Entry 8CR6 (X-ray diffraction, 2.85 A resolution); this record covers chains A and B.

[Chain A]
Molecule: Interleukin-12 subunit beta
Organism: Mus musculus
UniProt: P43432 (IL12B_MOUSE); numbering as in UniProt (aligned over 1-335)
Sequence (335 residues; row label = number of the first residue in the row):
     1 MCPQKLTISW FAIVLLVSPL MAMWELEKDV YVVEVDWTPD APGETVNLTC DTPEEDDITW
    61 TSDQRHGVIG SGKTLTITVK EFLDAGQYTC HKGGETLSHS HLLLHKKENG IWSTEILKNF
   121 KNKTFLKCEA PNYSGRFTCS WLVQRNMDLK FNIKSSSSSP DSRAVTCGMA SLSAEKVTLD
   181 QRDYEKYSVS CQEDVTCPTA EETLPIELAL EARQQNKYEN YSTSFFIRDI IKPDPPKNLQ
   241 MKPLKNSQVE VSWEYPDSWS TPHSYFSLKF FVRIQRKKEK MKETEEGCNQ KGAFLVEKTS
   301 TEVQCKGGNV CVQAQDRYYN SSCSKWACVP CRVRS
Not modelled in the structure: 1-22, 92-95, 246-247, 276-286, 333-335
Disulfides: Cys50-Cys90, Cys128-Cys139, Cys167-Cys191, Cys288-Cys323, Cys305-Cys331, Cys311-Cys328
Glycans and other covalent adducts: glycan linked to Asn220
Ligand contacts: N-acetylglucosamine (NAG; 2-acetamido-2-deoxy-beta-D-glucopyranose): Val195, Thr196, Cys197, Pro198
UniProt features mapped onto this chain:
  - glycosylation (N-linked (GlcNAc...) asparagine): Asn47, Asn122, Asn132, Asn220
  - natural variant: Met169 (M169T: In strain: B10.S/J and SJL/J), Phe294 (F294L: In strain: B10.S/J and SJL/J)

[Chain B]
Molecule: Interleukin-12 subunit alpha
Organism: Mus musculus
UniProt: P43431 (IL12A_MOUSE); residues 1-215 here = UniProt positions 1-215
Sequence (253 residues; row label = number of the first residue in the row):
     1 MCQSRYLLFL ATLALLNHLS LARVIPVSGP ARCLSQSRNL LKTTDDMVKT AREKLKHYSC
    61 TAEDIDHEDI TRDQTSTLKT CLPLELHKNE SCLATRETSS TTRGSCLPPQ KTSLMMTLCL
   121 GSIYEDLKMY QTEFQAINAA LQNHNHQQII LDKGMLVAID ELMQSLNHNG ETLRQKPPVG
   181 EADPYRVKMK LCILLHAFST RVVTINRVMG YLSSAGTSDE VDGGSGGSGL NDIFEAQKIE
   241 WHEGRTKHHH HHH
Not modelled in the structure: 1-30, 93-102, 145-146, 169-177, 216-253
Differences from the reference sequence: expression tag (216-253)
Disulfides: Cys33-Cys106, Cys60-Cys192, Cys81-Cys119
Glycans and other covalent adducts: N-acetylglucosamine (NAG) linked to Asn89
UniProt features mapped onto this chain:
  - glycosylation: Asn89 (N-linked (GlcNAc...) asparagine)

[Chain A / chain B interface]
Disulfides between the chains: Cys197(A)-Cys92(B)
Residue-residue contacts (39; chain A residue first):
  Tyr133(A) - Arg207(B)  hydrogen bond
  Cys197(A) - Cys92(B)  disulfide
  Pro198(A) - Leu82(B)
  Pro198(A) - Leu86(B)
  Thr199(A) - Leu78(B)
  Thr199(A) - Leu82(B)
  Ala200(A) - Thr77(B)
  Ala200(A) - Leu78(B)  hydrogen bond (backbone-backbone)
  Ala200(A) - Cys81(B)
  Ala200(A) - Leu82(B)
  Ala200(A) - Thr204(B)
  Glu201(A) - Leu78(B)
  Glu201(A) - Thr200(B)
  Glu201(A) - Arg201(B)  salt bridge
  Glu201(A) - Thr204(B)  hydrogen bond
  Thr203(A) - His67(B)
  Thr203(A) - Leu78(B)
  Arg228(A) - His67(B)
  Arg228(A) - Thr200(B)
  Thr261(A) - Leu86(B)
  Pro262(A) - Pro83(B)  hydrophobic
  Pro262(A) - Glu85(B)
  Ser264(A) - Gly210(B)
  Ser264(A) - Tyr211(B)
  Tyr265(A) - Cys81(B)  hydrogen bond (side chain-backbone)
  Tyr265(A) - Pro83(B)
  Tyr265(A) - Thr204(B)
  Tyr265(A) - Arg207(B)
  Tyr265(A) - Val208(B)
  Tyr265(A) - Tyr211(B)  hydrophobic
  Glu297(A) - Arg38(B)  salt bridge
  Asp316(A) - Arg207(B)  salt bridge
  Arg317(A) - Arg38(B)
  Tyr318(A) - Arg38(B)
  Tyr318(A) - Leu41(B)  hydrophobic
  Tyr318(A) - Val203(B)  hydrophobic
  Tyr318(A) - Asn206(B)
  Tyr318(A) - Arg207(B)
  Tyr319(A) - Thr200(B)
Also at the interface, not in a pair above, chain A (20 interface residues in all): Glu202, Phe226, Phe266
Also at the interface, not in a pair above, chain B (22 interface residues in all): Ser91, Ser214

[Summary]
20 residues of chain A and 22 residues of chain B are in contact, with 1 disulfide bond, 4 hydrogen bonds and
3 salt bridges. Polar pairs include Glu201(A)-Arg201(B), Glu297(A)-Arg38(B) and Asp316(A)-Arg207(B). Ligands
of chain A: N-acetylglucosamine. Covalently linked N-acetylglucosamine: at Asn89(B).
Here chain A is Interleukin-12 subunit beta and chain B is Interleukin-12 subunit alpha, both from Mus
musculus. Entry 8CR6 (mouse Interleukin-12) was determined by X-ray diffraction, deposited together with 8CR5,
8CR8, 8ODZ, 8OE0, 8OE4 and 8PB1.
